Entry 4V2S (X-ray diffraction, 3.48 A resolution); this record covers chains C and Q of the 7 polymer chains in the assembly.

Chain C:
Protein: RNA-binding protein hfq
Source organism: Escherichia coli
UniProtKB: P0A6X3 (HFQ_ECOLI); residue numbers follow UniProt; this construct covers 1-102
Amino-acid sequence (102 residues; each row starts with the number of its first residue):
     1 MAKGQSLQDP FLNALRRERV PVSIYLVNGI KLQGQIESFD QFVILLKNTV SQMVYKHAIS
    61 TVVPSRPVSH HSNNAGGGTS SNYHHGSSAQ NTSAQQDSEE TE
Not modelled in the structure: 1-2, 71-102
UniProt features mapped onto this chain:
  - mutagenesis: Gln-8 (Q8A: No effect on Hfq condensate formation in both growing and late stationary phases), Asp-9 (D9A: No effect on Hfq condensate formation in both growing and late stationary phases), Arg-16 (R16A: Almost completely disrupts the ability of Hfq to form condensates in both growing and late stationary phases), Arg-19 (R19A: Almost completely disrupts the ability of Hfq to form condensates in both growing and late stationary phases), Tyr-25 (Y25D: Almost completely disrupts the ability of Hfq to form condensates in both growing and late stationary phases), Lys-31 (K31A: Almost completely disrupts the ability of Hfq to form condensates in both growing and late stationary phases)
What the authors report for this chain:
  - binding site for RYDC (chain Q): Gly-4, Gln-5, Gln-8, Pro-10, Asn-13, Arg-16, Arg-17, Arg-19, Pro-21, Tyr-25, Ile-30, Gln-33, Gln-35, Phe-39, Gln-41, Phe-42, Thr-49, Lys-56, His-57, Arg-66, His-71
  - mutagenesis - R19A/P21A/Q33A/Q35A/T49A/R66A: unchanged binding to cfa
  - mutagenesis - R19A/P21A/Q33A/Q35A/T49A/R66A: abolished binding to Hfq/RydC to cfa

Chain Q:
Molecule: RYDC
Sequence (65 nucleotides; row label = number of the first residue in the row):
     1 UUCCGAUGUA GACCCGUCCU CCUUCGCCUG CGUCACGGGU CCUGGUUAGA CGCAGGCGUU
    61 UUCUG
Not modelled in the structure: 1-5, 20-21

Chain C / chain Q interface:
Residue-residue contacts (16):
  Lys-3(C) / G26(Q)  phosphate contact
  Lys-3(C) / C27(Q)  phosphate contact
  Lys-3(C) / A50(Q)  salt bridge to the phosphate
  Lys-3(C) / C51(Q)  salt bridge to the phosphate
  Gly-4(C) / U23(Q)  base contact
  Gly-4(C) / U24(Q)  hydrogen bond to the sugar
  Gln-5(C) / U23(Q)  base contact
  Gln-5(C) / U24(Q)  base contact
  Gln-8(C) / G65(Q)  hydrogen bond to the base
  Asp-9(C) / G65(Q)  base contact
  Gln-41(C) / G65(Q)  hydrogen bond to the base
  Phe-42(C) / U64(Q)  sugar contact
  Phe-42(C) / G65(Q)  base contact
  Tyr-55(C) / U64(Q)  base contact
  His-57(C) / U64(Q)  hydrogen bond to the sugar
  His-57(C) / G65(Q)  sugar contact
Other interface residues (no listed pair), chain C (11 interface residues in all): Leu-7, Lys-56

In short:
The interface between chain C and chain Q involves 11 residues on one side and 8 on the other, with 4 hydrogen
bonds and 2 salt bridges. Polar contacts include Gln-8(C)/G65(Q), Gln-41(C)/G65(Q) and Gly-4(C)/U24(Q). The
paper reports a binding site for RYDC (chain Q) at Gly-4(C), Gln-5(C) and Gln-8(C) among others;
R19A/P21A/Q33A/Q35A/T49A/R66A of chain C abolish binding to Hfq/RydC to cfa.
Here chain C is RNA-binding protein hfq (Escherichia coli) and chain Q is RYDC. Entry 4V2S (Crystal structure
of Hfq in complex with the sRNA RydC) was determined by X-ray diffraction.
